PDB entry 9GU9 | electron microscopy, 2.74 A resolution | chains A and B of the 7 polymer chains in the assembly

# Chain A (and B)
Molecule: Mitochondrial chaperone BCS1
Source organism: Saccharomyces cerevisiae
Notes: chain B of this document is another copy of the same molecule, construct and numbering; everything in this record applies to it too
UniProt: P32839 (BCS1_YEAST); residue numbers follow UniProt; this construct covers 1-456
Chain sequence (480 residues; numbered -23 to 456; the number before each row is that of its first residue; numbers below 1 keep their minus sign (Met-23 is residue -23)):
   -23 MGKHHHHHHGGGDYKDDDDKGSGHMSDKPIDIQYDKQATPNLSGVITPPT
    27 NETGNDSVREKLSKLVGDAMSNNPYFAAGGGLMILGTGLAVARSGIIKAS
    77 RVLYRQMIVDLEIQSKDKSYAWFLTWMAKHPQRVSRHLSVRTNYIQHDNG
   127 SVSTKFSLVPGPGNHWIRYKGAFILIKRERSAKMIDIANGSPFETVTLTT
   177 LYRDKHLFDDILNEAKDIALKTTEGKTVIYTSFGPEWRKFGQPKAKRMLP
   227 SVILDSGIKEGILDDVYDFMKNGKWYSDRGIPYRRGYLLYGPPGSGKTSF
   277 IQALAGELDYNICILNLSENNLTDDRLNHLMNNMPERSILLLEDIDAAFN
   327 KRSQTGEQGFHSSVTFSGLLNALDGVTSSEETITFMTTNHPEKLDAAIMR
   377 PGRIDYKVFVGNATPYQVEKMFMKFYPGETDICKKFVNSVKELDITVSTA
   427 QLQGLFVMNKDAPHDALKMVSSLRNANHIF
Disordered / not traced: -23 to 48, 161-166, 325-338, 454-456
Differences from the reference sequence: initiating methionine (-23); expression tag (-22 to 0)
Residues lining bound ligands:
  - ATP-gamma-S (AGS; phosphothiophosphoric acid-adenylate ester), molecule 1: Arg223, Ser227, Val228, Ile229, Leu230, Pro268, Pro269, Gly270, Ser271, Gly272, Lys273, Thr274, Ser275, Glu319, Thr363, Asn365, Gln393, Met397, Lys400, Thr425, Ala426, Gln429
  - ATP-gamma-S (AGS), molecule 2: Ile257, Pro258, Asp350, Arg376, Arg379
What the authors report for this chain:
  - conformationally variable residues (order/disorder transition): Asn125, Ile161 to Pro168
  - mutagenesis - R69A, R69E: abolished growth
  - mutagenesis - E212A, D300A, R302A: abolished growth in response to respiratory conditions
  - mutagenesis - R214A, D301A: decreased growth in response to respiratory conditions

# Interface between chain A and chain B
Pairs across the interface - 71 pairs, chain A then chain B:
  Ala54(A) with Leu58(B), hydrophobic
  Gly56(A) with Leu58(B)
  Ile60(A) with Leu65(B), hydrophobic
  Val67(A) with Arg69(B)
  Arg81(A) with Arg112(B), hydrogen bond (backbone-side chain); Asn140(B)
  Gln82(A) with Arg112(B); Trp142(B)
  Val85(A) with Arg112(B), hydrogen bond (backbone-side chain)
  Asp86(A) with Arg112(B)
  Leu87(A) with Arg112(B); His113(B); Leu114(B), hydrogen bond (backbone-backbone)
  Glu88(A) with Leu114(B); Ser115(B); Val116(B), hydrogen bond (side chain-backbone)
  Ile89(A) with Leu114(B), hydrogen bond (backbone-backbone); Ser115(B)
  Gln90(A) with Val116(B), hydrogen bond (side chain-backbone); Arg117(B)
  Asp93(A) with Arg117(B), salt bridge; Thr118(B), hydrogen bond
  Lys94(A) with Tyr120(B)
  Ser157(A) with Lys159(B), hydrogen bond
  Glu170(A) with Lys159(B), salt bridge
  Asp185(A) with Phe132(B)
  Leu188(A) with Val116(B), hydrophobic; Phe132(B), hydrophobic
  Asn189(A) with Phe132(B)
  Lys192(A) with Phe132(B)
  Asp241(A) with Met434(B)
  Asp244(A) with Lys436(B), salt bridge
  Met246(A) with Asn125(B)
  Lys247(A) with Asn125(B)
  Asn248(A) with Lys436(B)
  Trp251(A) with Phe401(B), hydrophobic; Val433(B), hydrophobic; Lys436(B)
  Tyr252(A) with Val433(B); Lys436(B)
  Arg255(A) with Phe401(B), hydrogen bond (side chain-backbone)
  Gly256(A) with Arg223(B), hydrogen bond (backbone-side chain)
  Ile257(A) with Phe401(B), hydrophobic; Gln429(B)
  Arg261(A) with Val433(B); Met434(B)
  Tyr266(A) with Asn453(B)
  Asp300(A) with Asn292(B), hydrogen bond
  Asn304(A) with Phe216(B)
  His305(A) with Phe216(B)
  Asn308(A) with Phe216(B); Gln218(B)
  Glu312(A) with Tyr120(B); Gln122(B), hydrogen bond
  Thr341(A) with Asn292(B); Ser294(B)
  Ser343(A) with Ser294(B); Asp320(B)
  Asn347(A) with Glu319(B)
  Val352(A) with Ile205(B), hydrophobic; Lys220(B), hydrogen bond (backbone-side chain); Thr274(B); Gln278(B); Leu317(B), hydrophobic
  Thr353(A) with Phe216(B)
  Ser354(A) with Lys220(B), hydrogen bond (backbone-side chain)
  Met375(A) with Asn453(B)
  Arg376(A) with Pro269(B); Gly270(B)
  Pro377(A) with Ala426(B); Gln427(B)
Also at the interface, not in a pair above, chain A (57 interface residues in all): Ser95, Thr171, Phe245, Arg313, Gly344, Gly351, Ser355, Glu356, Ala373, Gly378, Lys383
Also at the interface, not in a pair above, chain B (48 interface residues in all): Ser111, Val128, Thr130, Gly217, Ser227, Ala323, Lys400, Tyr402, Ala452

# Summary
57 residues of chain A and 48 residues of chain B are in contact, with 14 hydrogen bonds and 3 salt bridges.
Among the polar pairs are Asp93(A)-Arg117(B), Glu170(A)-Lys159(B) and Asp244(A)-Lys436(B). The paper reports
that E212A, D300A and R302A of chain A abolish growth in response to respiratory conditions; conformational
variability at Asn125(A) and Ile161(A); 7 substitutions were tested in all.
Both chains are Mitochondrial chaperone BCS1 (Saccharomyces cerevisiae). Entry 9GU9 (Structure of the ATPgS-S2
state of the heptameric Bcs1 AAA-ATPase) was determined by electron microscopy, deposited together with 9GS2
and 9GSN.
